8JSM - chains B and D of the 6 polymer chains in the assembly; structure by electron microscopy, 3.30 A resolution.

# Chain B (and D)
Protein: Polymerase cofactor VP35
Organism: Ebola virus
Notes: chain D of this document is another copy of the same molecule, construct and numbering; everything in this record applies to it too
Reference sequence: A0A1C4HDK9 (A0A1C4HDK9_9MONO); residue numbers follow UniProt; this construct covers 1-340
Sequence (340 residues; numbered 1 to 340; the number before each row is that of its first residue):
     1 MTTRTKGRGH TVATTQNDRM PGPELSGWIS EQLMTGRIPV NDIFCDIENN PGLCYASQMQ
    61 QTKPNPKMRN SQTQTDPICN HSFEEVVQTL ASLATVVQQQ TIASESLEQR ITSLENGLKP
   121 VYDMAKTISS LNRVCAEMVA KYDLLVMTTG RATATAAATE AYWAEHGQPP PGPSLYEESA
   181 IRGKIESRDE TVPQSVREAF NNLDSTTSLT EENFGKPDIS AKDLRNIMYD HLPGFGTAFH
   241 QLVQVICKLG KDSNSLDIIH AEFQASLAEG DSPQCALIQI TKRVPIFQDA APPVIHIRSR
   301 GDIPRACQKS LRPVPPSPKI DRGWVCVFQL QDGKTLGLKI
Disordered / not traced: 1-80 (chain D: 1-81, 150-340)

# Chain B / chain D interface
Residue-residue contacts - 12 pairs, chain B then chain D:
  Tyr142(B) - Met138(D)  hydrophobic
  Thr155(B) - Leu145(D)
  Ala156(B) - Leu145(D)
  Ala156(B) - Met147(D)  hydrophobic
  Glu160(B) - Met147(D)
  Leu175(B) - Met147(D)  hydrogen bond (backbone-backbone)
  Tyr176(B) - Met147(D)  hydrophobic
  Glu177(B) - Tyr142(D)  hydrogen bond
  Glu177(B) - Val146(D)
  Glu177(B) - Thr148(D)
  Ala180(B) - Thr148(D)
  Ala180(B) - Thr149(D)
Interface residues without a listed pair, chain B (10 interface residues in all): Thr153, Thr159
Interface residues without a listed pair, chain D (8 interface residues in all): Leu144

# Summary
10 residues of chain B and 8 residues of chain D are in contact; the contacts include 2 hydrogen bonds. Among
the polar pairs are Glu177(B)-Tyr142(D) and Leu175(B)-Met147(D).
Chain B and chain D are both Polymerase cofactor VP35 (Ebola virus); the structure, The structure of EBOV
L-VP35-RNA complex (conformation 1), was determined by electron microscopy, deposited together with 8JSL and
8JSN.
